PDB entry 3MUF | X-ray diffraction, 2.30 A resolution | chain A

[Chain A]
Name: Shikimate kinase
Source organism: Helicobacter pylori
Notes: EC 2.7.1.71
UniProt: P56073 (AROK_HELPY); numbering as in UniProt (aligned over 1-162)
Chain sequence (168 residues; row label = number of the first residue in the row; numbers below 1 keep their minus sign (His-5 is residue -5)):
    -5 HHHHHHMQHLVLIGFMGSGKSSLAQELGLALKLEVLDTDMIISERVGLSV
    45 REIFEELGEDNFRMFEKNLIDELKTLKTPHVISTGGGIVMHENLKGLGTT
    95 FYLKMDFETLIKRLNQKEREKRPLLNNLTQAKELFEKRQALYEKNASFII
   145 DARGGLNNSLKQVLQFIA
Disordered / not traced: -5 to 1, 162
Construct notes: expression tag (-5 to 0)
Ligand contacts:
  - ADP (adenosine-5'-diphosphate): Phe9, Gly11, Ser12, Gly13, Lys14, Ser15, Ser16, Thr78, Met99, Arg107, Leu108, Glu112, Arg116, Ala146, Gly148, Gly149, Leu150, Ser153
  - shikimate-3-phosphate (S3P): Gly8, Phe9, Met10, Lys14, Asp33, Val44, Phe48, Phe56, Arg57, Glu60, Thr78, Gly79, Gly80, Gly81, Arg116, Pro117, Leu118, Arg132
Curated features (UniProtKB/Swiss-Prot):
  - region: Asn109 to Thr123 (LID domain)
  - binding site (ATP): Gly11 to Ser16, Arg116
  - binding site (Mg(2+)): Ser15
  - binding site (substrate): Asp33, Arg57, Gly80, Arg132
Reported in the primary citation:
  - mutagenesis - D33A, D33E, F48A, R57A, R57K, R116A, R116K, R132A, R132K: abolished catalytic activity
  - mutagenesis - M10A, F48Y: decreased catalytic activity
  - mutagenesis - M10A (Tm = 55 degC): increased stability
  - mutagenesis - D33A (Tm = 41 degC): decreased stability
  - mutagenesis - F48A: abolished binding to shikimate
  - mutagenesis - M10A (Kd 34 uM), F48Y (Kd 5.2 uM): decreased binding to shikimate
  - mutagenesis - E114A (Kd 0.33 uM): unchanged binding to shikimate
  - mutagenesis - F48A, R57A, R132A, R132K: abolished binding to NSC162535
  - binding site for shikimate-3-phosphate: Met10, Asp33, Val44, Arg57, Gly79, Arg116, Pro117, Leu118, Arg132
  - binding site for ADP: Arg116
  - contacts within the chain: Phe48-Arg57, Val44-Phe48, Phe48-Glu53, Phe48-Phe56, Phe48-Pro117
  - catalytic residues: Arg116 (citing earlier work)
  - catalytic residues: Asp33 (proposed by the authors, not directly observed)
  - catalytic residues: Arg57, Arg132
  - mutagenesis - E114A: unchanged binding to NSC162535

[Overview]
Bound to chain A: ADP and shikimate-3-phosphate. Curated annotation (UniProt) lists 7 ATP-binding residues,
Mg2+-binding residue Ser15 and 4 substrate-binding residues. The paper reports catalytic residues Arg116,
Asp33 and Arg57 among others; D33A, D33E and F48A, among others, abolish catalytic activity; 12 substitutions
were tested in all.
Chain A is Shikimate kinase (Helicobacter pylori); the structure, Shikimate kinase from Helicobacter pylori in
complex with shikimate-3-phosphate and ADP, was determined by X-ray diffraction together with 3N2E, 3MRS and
3HR7 from the same study.
